7E97 - chains A and D of the 4 polymer chains in the assembly; structure by X-ray diffraction, 2.70 A resolution.

Chain A:
Name: Extracellular giant hemoglobin major globin subunit A1
Organism: Oligobrachia mashikoi
UniProt: Q7M419 (GLBA1_OLIMA); residues 1-140 here correspond to UniProt positions 17-156 (UniProt number = residue number + 16)
Chain sequence (140 residues; each row starts with the number of its first residue):
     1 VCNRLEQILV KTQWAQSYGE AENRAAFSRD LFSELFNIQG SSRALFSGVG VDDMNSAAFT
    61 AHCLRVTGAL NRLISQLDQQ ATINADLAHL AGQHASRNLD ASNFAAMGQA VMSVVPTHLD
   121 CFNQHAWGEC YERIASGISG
Cystine bridges: Cys-2/Cys-130
Metal / ion sites: heme Fe: His-94 (together with oxygen molecule)
Small-molecule neighbours:
  - heme (HEM): Leu-45, Phe-46, Gly-48, Val-49, His-62, Arg-65, Val-66, Ala-69, Leu-70, Leu-73, Leu-90, His-94, Arg-97, Leu-99, Asn-103, Phe-104, Met-107, Tyr-131, Ile-138
  - heme / oxygen molecule: Phe-32, Leu-45, Phe-46, Gly-48, Val-49, His-62, Arg-65, Val-66, Ala-69, Leu-70, Leu-73, Leu-90, His-94, Arg-97, Leu-99, Asn-103, Phe-104, Met-107, Tyr-131, Ile-138
  - oxygen molecule (OXY): Phe-32, Phe-46, His-62, Val-66, His-94
UniProt features mapped onto this chain:
  - binding site (hydrogen sulfide): Cys-63
  - binding site (heme b): His-94
Reported in the primary citation:
  - conformationally variable residues (side-chain flip): Arg-97

Chain D:
Name: Giant hemoglobin B1b globin chain
Organism: Oligobrachia mashikoi
UniProt: B1Q3G1 (B1Q3G1_OLIMA); residues 1-145 here = UniProt positions 1-145
Chain sequence (145 residues; numbered 1 to 145; the number before each row is that of its first residue):
     1 ECCSRGDAEV VISEWDQVFN AAMAGSSESA IGVAIFDVFF TSSGVSPSMF PGGGDSSSAE
    61 FLAQVSRVIS GADIAINSLT NRATCDSLLS HLNAQHKAIS GVTGAAVTHL SEAISSVVAQ
   121 VLPSAHIDAW GYCMAYIAAG IGAGL
Cystine bridges: Cys-3/Cys-133
Metal / ion sites: heme Fe: His-96 (together with oxygen molecule)
Small-molecule neighbours:
  - heme (HEM): Phe-39, Val-45, Met-49, Phe-50, Pro-51, Gln-64, Arg-67, Val-68, Gly-71, Ala-72, Leu-92, Gln-95, His-96, Ile-99, Gly-101, Val-102, Ala-106, Val-107, Leu-110, Ser-111, Ile-114, Ile-141
  - heme / oxygen molecule: Phe-36, Phe-39, Val-45, Met-49, Phe-50, Pro-51, Gln-64, Arg-67, Val-68, Gly-71, Ala-72, Leu-92, Gln-95, His-96, Ile-99, Gly-101, Val-102, Ala-106, Val-107, Leu-110, Ser-111, Ile-114, Ile-141
  - oxygen molecule (OXY): Phe-36, Phe-50, Gln-64, Val-68, His-96, Leu-110

Chain A / chain D interface:
Residue-residue contacts (49):
  Lys-11(A) / Ala-21(D)  hydrogen bond (side chain-backbone)
  Lys-11(A) / Ala-22(D)
  Lys-11(A) / Met-23(D)  hydrogen bond (side chain-backbone)
  Trp-14(A) / Ala-21(D)
  Ala-15(A) / Ala-22(D)  hydrophobic
  Glu-20(A) / Asp-16(D)
  Glu-20(A) / Asn-77(D)
  Ala-21(A) / Asn-77(D)  hydrogen bond (backbone-side chain)
  Glu-22(A) / Thr-80(D)  hydrogen bond
  Glu-22(A) / Asn-81(D)  hydrogen bond
  Arg-24(A) / Asp-16(D)  salt bridge
  Arg-24(A) / Asp-73(D)  salt bridge
  Arg-24(A) / Asn-77(D)  hydrogen bond
  Ala-57(A) / Ala-83(D)
  Ala-57(A) / Thr-84(D)
  Ala-57(A) / Ser-87(D)  hydrogen bond (backbone-side chain)
  Ala-58(A) / Ser-87(D)
  Thr-60(A) / Thr-84(D)
  Ala-61(A) / Ser-87(D)
  Ala-61(A) / Leu-88(D)
  Leu-64(A) / Ile-74(D)
  Arg-65(A) / Ile-74(D)
  Arg-65(A) / His-91(D)
  Gly-68(A) / Ser-70(D)  hydrogen bond (backbone-side chain)
  Gly-68(A) / Ile-74(D)
  Asn-71(A) / Ala-21(D)
  Asn-71(A) / Asp-73(D)  hydrogen bond
  Arg-72(A) / Ser-66(D)
  Arg-72(A) / Arg-67(D)
  Arg-72(A) / Ser-70(D)
  Ile-74(A) / Ala-21(D)  hydrophobic
  Ser-75(A) / Ala-21(D)
  Ser-75(A) / Gly-25(D)
  Ser-75(A) / Glu-28(D)  hydrogen bond
  Gln-76(A) / Gly-25(D)  hydrogen bond (side chain-backbone)
  Gln-76(A) / Glu-28(D)
  Gln-76(A) / Ser-29(D)
  Asp-78(A) / Ala-24(D)
  Asp-78(A) / Gly-25(D)  hydrogen bond (side chain-backbone)
  Gln-79(A) / Gly-25(D)
  Gln-79(A) / Ser-26(D)
  Ala-81(A) / Ala-59(D)
  Thr-82(A) / Leu-62(D)
  Thr-82(A) / Ala-63(D)
  Ala-85(A) / Ala-59(D)
  Ala-85(A) / Ala-63(D)  hydrophobic
  Asp-86(A) / Ala-63(D)
  Asp-86(A) / Arg-67(D)  salt bridge
  His-89(A) / Arg-67(D)
Interface residues without a listed pair, chain D (30 interface residues in all): Ile-12, Ser-13, Asn-20, Glu-60, Ser-78

In short:
The interface between chain A and chain D involves 26 residues on one side and 30 on the other; the contacts
include 12 hydrogen bonds and 3 salt bridges. Polar pairs include Arg-24(A)/Asp-16(D), Arg-24(A)/Asp-73(D) and
Asp-86(A)/Arg-67(D). Heme is bound between chain A and chain D. From the paper: conformational variability at
Arg-97(A).
Chain A is Extracellular giant hemoglobin major globin subunit A1 and chain D is Giant hemoglobin B1b globin
chain, both from Oligobrachia mashikoi; the structure, Oxy-deoxy intermediate of 400 kDa giant hemoglobin at
58% oxygen saturation, was determined by X-ray diffraction, deposited together with 7E96, 7E98 and 7E99.
